PDB entry 5CM0 | X-ray diffraction, 1.90 A resolution | chains A and C of the 3 polymer chains in the assembly

# Chain A (and C)
Protein: Branched-chain transaminase
Organism: Geoglobus acetivorans
Notes: chain C of this document is another copy of the same molecule, construct and numbering; everything in this record applies to it too
Reference sequence: A0A0A7GJ30 (A0A0A7GJ30_9EURY); residues 1-292 here = UniProt positions 1-292
Sequence (292 residues; numbered 1 to 292; the number before each row is that of its first residue):
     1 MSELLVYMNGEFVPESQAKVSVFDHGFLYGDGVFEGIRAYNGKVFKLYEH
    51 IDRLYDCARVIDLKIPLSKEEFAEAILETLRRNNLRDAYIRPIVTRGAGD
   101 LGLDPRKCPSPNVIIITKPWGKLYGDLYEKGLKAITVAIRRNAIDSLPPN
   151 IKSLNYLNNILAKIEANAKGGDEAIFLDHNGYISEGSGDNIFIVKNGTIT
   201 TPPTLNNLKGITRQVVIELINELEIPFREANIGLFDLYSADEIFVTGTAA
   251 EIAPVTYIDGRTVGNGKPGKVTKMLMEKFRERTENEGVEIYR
Unresolved in the structure: 1-2, 121-128 (chain C: 1-2, 121-129, 292)
Covalent attachments: pyridoxal phosphate (PLP) linked to K152
Small-molecule neighbours: pyridoxal phosphate (PLP): H50, R53, R141, Y156, N159, E185, S187, G188, D189, N190, L208, G210, I211, T212, R213, T246, G247, T248
Reported in the primary citation:
  - binding site for pyridoxal phosphate: R53, K152, Y156, E185, I211, T212, T248
  - catalytic residues: K152

# Interface between chain A and chain C
Pairs across the interface - 98 pairs, chain A then chain C:
  M8(A) - V22(C)  hydrophobic
  E15(A) - F23(C)
  A18(A) - S21(C)
  A18(A) - V22(C)  hydrogen bond (backbone-backbone)
  K19(A) - K19(C)
  K19(A) - V20(C)
  K19(A) - S21(C)
  V20(A) - K19(C)
  V20(A) - V20(C)  hydrogen bond (backbone-backbone)
  V20(A) - F27(C)  hydrophobic
  S21(A) - A18(C)
  V22(A) - A18(C)  hydrogen bond (backbone-backbone)
  V22(A) - I114(C)  hydrophobic
  F23(A) - E15(C)
  F23(A) - I116(C)  hydrophobic
  F27(A) - V20(C)  hydrophobic
  F27(A) - G26(C)
  F27(A) - F27(C)
  F27(A) - I93(C)  hydrophobic
  F27(A) - T95(C)
  F27(A) - I114(C)  hydrophobic
  F27(A) - L154(C)
  L28(A) - I93(C)  hydrophobic
  L28(A) - L154(C)
  Y29(A) - R91(C)  hydrogen bond
  Y29(A) - L154(C)
  Y29(A) - Y156(C)  hydrogen bond (backbone-backbone)
  Y29(A) - L157(C)
  Y29(A) - I160(C)  hydrophobic
  G30(A) - L154(C)  hydrogen bond (backbone-backbone)
  D31(A) - L157(C)
  D31(A) - I160(C)
  V60(A) - L161(C)
  I61(A) - L157(C)  hydrophobic
  I61(A) - I164(C)
  D62(A) - I164(C)
  Y89(A) - L101(C)  hydrophobic
  R91(A) - Y29(C)  hydrogen bond
  I93(A) - F27(C)  hydrophobic
  I93(A) - L28(C)  hydrophobic
  T95(A) - F27(C)
  L101(A) - Y89(C)  hydrophobic
  L101(A) - K118(C)
  L103(A) - N159(C)
  L103(A) - I160(C)
  L103(A) - S187(C)
  D104(A) - K163(C)
  D104(A) - N167(C)  hydrogen bond
  P105(A) - I164(C)  hydrophobic
  R106(A) - N167(C)  hydrogen bond
  I114(A) - V22(C)  hydrophobic
  I114(A) - F27(C)  hydrophobic
  I116(A) - V22(C)  hydrophobic
  I116(A) - F23(C)  hydrophobic
  K118(A) - F23(C)
  K118(A) - L101(C)
  I139(A) - D145(C)
  I139(A) - S146(C)
  R140(A) - D145(C)  hydrogen bond (backbone-backbone)
  R140(A) - S146(C)  hydrogen bond (backbone-side chain)
  R141(A) - S146(C)  hydrogen bond (backbone-side chain)
  N142(A) - L147(C)
  D145(A) - I139(C)
  D145(A) - R140(C)  hydrogen bond (backbone-backbone)
  S146(A) - I139(C)
  S146(A) - R140(C)  hydrogen bond (side chain-backbone)
  S146(A) - R141(C)  hydrogen bond (side chain-backbone)
  S146(A) - N142(C)
  S146(A) - N158(C)  hydrogen bond (backbone-side chain)
  L147(A) - N142(C)
  S153(A) - L157(C)
  L154(A) - F27(C)
  L154(A) - L28(C)
  L154(A) - Y29(C)
  L154(A) - G30(C)  hydrogen bond (backbone-backbone)
  N155(A) - N155(C)  hydrogen bond (backbone-side chain)
  N155(A) - Y156(C)
  N155(A) - L157(C)
  Y156(A) - Y29(C)  hydrogen bond (backbone-backbone)
  Y156(A) - N155(C)
  L157(A) - Y29(C)
  L157(A) - G30(C)
  L157(A) - D31(C)
  L157(A) - L147(C)  hydrophobic
  L157(A) - S153(C)
  L157(A) - N155(C)
  N158(A) - S146(C)  hydrogen bond (side chain-backbone)
  N159(A) - L103(C)
  I160(A) - Y29(C)  hydrophobic
  I160(A) - D31(C)
  I160(A) - L103(C)  hydrophobic
  K163(A) - D104(C)
  I164(A) - I61(C)
  I164(A) - D62(C)
  I164(A) - P105(C)  hydrophobic
  N167(A) - D104(C)  hydrogen bond
  N167(A) - R106(C)
  H179(A) - H179(C)
Also at the interface, not in a pair above, chain A (54 interface residues in all): V6, G26, F34, R96, P148, L161, S187
Also at the interface, not in a pair above, chain C (54 interface residues in all): M8, G32, V60, R96, A138, P148

# Summary
The chain A/chain C interface involves 54 residues from each chain; the contacts include 21 hydrogen bonds.
Among the polar pairs are Y29(A)-R91(C), D104(A)-N167(C) and R106(A)-N167(C). Covalently linked pyridoxal
phosphate: at K152(A). From the paper: the catalytic residue K152(A); a binding site for pyridoxal phosphate
at R53(A), K152(A) and Y156(A) among others.
Chain A and chain C are both Branched-chain transaminase (Geoglobus acetivorans); the structure, Crystal
structure of branched-chain aminotransferase from thermophilic archaea Geoglobus acetivorans, was determined
by X-ray diffraction together with 5MQZ, 5MR0 and 5E25 from the same study.
